8C1C - chains H and X of the 5 polymer chains in the assembly; structure by electron microscopy, 4.10 A resolution (low resolution: residue-level contacts below are approximate; hydrogen-bond / salt-bridge calls are withheld).

# Chain H (and X)
Molecule: Immunoglobulin heavy constant epsilon
From: Homo sapiens
Notes: chain X of this document is another copy of the same molecule, construct and numbering; everything in this record applies to it too
UniProt: P01854 (IGHE_HUMAN); residues 117-539 here correspond to UniProt positions 1-423 (UniProt number = residue number - 116)
Amino-acid sequence (426 residues; row label = number of the first residue in the row):
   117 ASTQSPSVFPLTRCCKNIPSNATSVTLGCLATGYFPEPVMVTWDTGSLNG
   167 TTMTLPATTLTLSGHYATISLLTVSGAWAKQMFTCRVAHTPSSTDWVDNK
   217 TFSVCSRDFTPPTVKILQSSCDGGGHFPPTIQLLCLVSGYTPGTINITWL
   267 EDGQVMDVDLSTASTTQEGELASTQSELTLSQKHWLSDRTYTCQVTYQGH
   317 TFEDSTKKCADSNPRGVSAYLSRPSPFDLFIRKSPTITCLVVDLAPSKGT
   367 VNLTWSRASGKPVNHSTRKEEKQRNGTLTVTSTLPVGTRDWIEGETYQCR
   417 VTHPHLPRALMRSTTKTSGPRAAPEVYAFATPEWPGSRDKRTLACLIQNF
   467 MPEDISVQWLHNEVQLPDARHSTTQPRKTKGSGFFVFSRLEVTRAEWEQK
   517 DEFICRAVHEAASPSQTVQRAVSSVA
Construct notes: expression tag (540-542)
Disulfide bonds: Cys131-Cys221, Cys145-Cys201, Cys251-Cys309, Cys355-Cys415, Cys461-Cys521
Covalently attached groups: glycan linked to Asn391
Swiss-Prot annotation at these positions:
  - glycosylation (N-linked (GlcNAc...) asparagine): Asn137, Asn165, Asn215, Asn262, Asn368, Asn380, Asn391

# Interface between chain H and chain X
Pairs across the interface - 100 pairs, chain H then chain X:
  Ile232(H) - Ser236(X)
  Leu233(H) - Leu233(X)
  Leu233(H) - Gln234(X)
  Leu233(H) - Ser235(X)
  Gln234(H) - Leu233(X)
  Gln234(H) - Gln234(X)
  Ser235(H) - Lys231(X)
  Ser235(H) - Leu233(X)
  Ser235(H) - Gln234(X)
  Ser236(H) - Ile232(X)
  Ser236(H) - Gln234(X)
  Ser236(H) - Thr322(X)
  Cys237(H) - Thr322(X)
  Cys237(H) - Cys325(X)  disulfide
  Asp238(H) - Lys323(X)
  Gly239(H) - Lys323(X)
  Gly240(H) - Lys323(X)
  Gly240(H) - Arg424(X)
  Gly241(H) - Lys323(X)
  Gly241(H) - Cys325(X)
  Gly241(H) - Ala326(X)
  His242(H) - Met427(X)
  His242(H) - Ser429(X)
  Phe243(H) - Cys325(X)
  Phe243(H) - Ala326(X)
  Leu250(H) - Leu233(X)
  Gln270(H) - Lys494(X)
  Val271(H) - Lys494(X)
  Asp273(H) - Gly497(X)
  Asp273(H) - Ser498(X)
  Asp273(H) - Gly499(X)
  Asp275(H) - Pro436(X)
  Leu276(H) - Gly435(X)
  Gln298(H) - Ser429(X)
  Lys299(H) - Arg339(X)
  Leu302(H) - Arg428(X)
  Lys323(H) - Gly239(X)
  Lys323(H) - Gly240(X)
  Lys323(H) - Gly241(X)
  Lys324(H) - Asp327(X)
  Lys324(H) - Ser328(X)
  Cys325(H) - Cys237(X)  disulfide
  Cys325(H) - Phe243(X)
  Cys325(H) - Asp327(X)
  Ala326(H) - Gly241(X)
  Ala326(H) - Phe243(X)
  Ala326(H) - Asp327(X)
  Asp327(H) - Lys324(X)
  Asn329(H) - Gly240(X)
  Asn329(H) - Gly241(X)
  Asn329(H) - His242(X)
  Arg390(H) - Gly239(X)
  Asn391(H) - Gly239(X)
  Asn391(H) - Gly240(X)
  Glu441(H) - Trp450(X)
  Val442(H) - Trp450(X)
  Tyr443(H) - Thr447(X)
  Tyr443(H) - Pro448(X)
  Tyr443(H) - Trp450(X)
  Phe445(H) - Phe445(X)
  Phe445(H) - Ala446(X)
  Ala446(H) - Phe445(X)
  Thr447(H) - Tyr443(X)
  Thr447(H) - Leu462(X)
  Pro448(H) - Tyr443(X)
  Pro448(H) - Arg536(X)
  Trp450(H) - Glu441(X)
  Trp450(H) - Tyr443(X)
  Thr458(H) - Gln464(X)
  Ala460(H) - Phe503(X)
  Leu462(H) - Thr447(X)
  Gln464(H) - Thr458(X)
  Gln464(H) - Arg505(X)
  Asn465(H) - Arg505(X)
  Ala485(H) - Lys496(X)
  Arg486(H) - Lys496(X)
  His487(H) - Lys496(X)
  Ser488(H) - Arg493(X)
  Ser488(H) - Lys496(X)
  Ser488(H) - Phe501(X)
  Thr489(H) - Arg493(X)
  Thr495(H) - Arg505(X)
  Thr495(H) - Glu507(X)
  Lys496(H) - Ala485(X)
  Lys496(H) - Arg486(X)
  Lys496(H) - His487(X)
  Lys496(H) - Ser488(X)
  Lys496(H) - Glu507(X)
  Gly497(H) - Glu507(X)
  Phe501(H) - Ser488(X)
  Phe501(H) - Arg505(X)
  Phe503(H) - Ala460(X)
  Phe503(H) - Phe503(X)
  Arg505(H) - Gln464(X)
  Arg505(H) - Asn465(X)
  Arg505(H) - Thr495(X)
  Arg505(H) - Phe501(X)
  Arg505(H) - Phe503(X)
  Glu507(H) - Thr495(X)
  Glu507(H) - Lys496(X)
Interface residues without a listed pair, chain H (63 interface residues in all): Pro245, Met272, Thr295, His300, Ser321, Thr322, Pro440, Thr490, Ser504
Interface residues without a listed pair, chain X (63 interface residues in all): Asp238, Leu250, Leu302, Ser321, Thr412, Ser434, Glu469, Thr490, Ser504
Disulfides between the chains: Cys237(H)-Cys325(X), Cys325(H)-Cys237(X)

# In short
The chain H/chain X interface involves 63 residues from each chain, with 2 disulfide bonds.
Chain H and chain X are both Immunoglobulin heavy constant epsilon (Homo sapiens); the structure, Structure of
IgE bound to the ectodomain of FceRIa, was determined by electron microscopy.
